Entry 2RHW (X-ray diffraction, 1.57 A resolution); this record covers chain A.

== Chain A ==
Name: 2-hydroxy-6-oxo-6-phenylhexa-2,4-dienoate hydrolase
Organism: Burkholderia xenovorans
Notes: EC 3.7.1.-
UniProtKB: P47229 (BPHD_BURXL); numbering as in UniProt (aligned over 4-286)
Chain sequence (283 residues; each row starts with the number of its first residue):
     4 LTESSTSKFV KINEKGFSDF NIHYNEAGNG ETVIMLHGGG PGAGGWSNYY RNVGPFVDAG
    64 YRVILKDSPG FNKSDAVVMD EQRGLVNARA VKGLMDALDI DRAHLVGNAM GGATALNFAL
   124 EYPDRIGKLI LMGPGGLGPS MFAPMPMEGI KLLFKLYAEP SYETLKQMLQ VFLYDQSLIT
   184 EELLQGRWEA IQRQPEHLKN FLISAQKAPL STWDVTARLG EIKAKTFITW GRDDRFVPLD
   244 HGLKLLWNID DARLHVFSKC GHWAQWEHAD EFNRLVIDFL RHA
Differences from the reference sequence: engineered mutation Ala112 (Ser in P47229)
Ligand contacts:
  - C0E (3-fluoro-6-(4-fluorophenyl)-2-hydroxy-6-oxohexa-2,4-dienoic acid): Gly41, Gly42, Gly43, Ala46, Asn51, Asn111, Ala112, Met113, Gly138, Gly139, Ile153, Leu156, Met171, Phe175, Arg190, Leu213, Trp216, Phe239, Val240, His265
  - C0E / malonate ion: Gly41, Gly42, Gly43, Ala46, Asn51, Asn111, Ala112, Met113, Gly138, Gly139, Ile153, Leu156, Met171, Phe175, Arg190, Leu213, Trp216, Phe239, Val240, His265
  - malonate ion (MLI), molecule 1: Gly41, Gly42, Gly43, Asn111, Ala112, Met113, Ile153, Leu156, Phe175, Arg190, Phe239, His265
  - malonate ion (MLI), molecule 2: Gln179, Ser180, Ile182, Thr183

== Overview ==
Chain A binds malonate ion, compound C0E and C0E / malonate ion.
Chain A is 2-hydroxy-6-oxo-6-phenylhexa-2,4-dienoate hydrolase (Burkholderia xenovorans); the structure,
Crystal Structure of the S112A mutant of a C-C hydrolase, BphD from Burkholderia xenovorans LB400, in ..., was
determined by X-ray diffraction together with 2RHT from the same study.
